PDB entry 3QY8 | X-ray diffraction, 2.00 A resolution | chain A

== Chain A ==
Name: Tyrosine-protein phosphatase CpsB
From: Streptococcus pneumoniae
Notes: EC 3.1.3.48
UniProtKB: Q9AHD4 (CPSB1_STRPN); residues 1-243 here = UniProt positions 1-243
Chain sequence (251 residues; row label = number of the first residue in the row):
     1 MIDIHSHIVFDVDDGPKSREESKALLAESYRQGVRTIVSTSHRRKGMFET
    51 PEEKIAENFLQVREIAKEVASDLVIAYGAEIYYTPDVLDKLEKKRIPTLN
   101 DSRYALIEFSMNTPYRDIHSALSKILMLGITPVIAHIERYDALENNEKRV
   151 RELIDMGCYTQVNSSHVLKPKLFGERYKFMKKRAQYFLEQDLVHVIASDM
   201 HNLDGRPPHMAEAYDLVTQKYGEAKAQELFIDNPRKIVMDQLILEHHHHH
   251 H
Not modelled in the structure: 244-251
Differences from the reference sequence: expression tag (244-251)
Bound ions: Fe ion site 1: His-5, His-7, Glu-80, Asp-199 (together with sulfate ion); Mg2+: Asp-14 (together with sulfate ion); Fe ion site 2: Glu-80, Glu-108, His-136 (together with sulfate ion)

== Summary ==
His-5, His-7, Glu-80 and Asp-199 form the Fe ion site 1. Glu-80, Glu-108 and His-136 coordinate Fe ion site 2.
Chain A is Tyrosine-protein phosphatase CpsB (Streptococcus pneumoniae); the structure, Crystal structures of
YwqE from Bacillus subtilis and CpsB from Streptococcus pneumoniae, unique metal-dependent tyrosine
phosphatases, was determined by X-ray diffraction, deposited together with 3QY6 and 3QY7.
